PDB entry 2F3C | X-ray diffraction, 2.50 A resolution | chains E and I

[Chain E]
Molecule: Cationic trypsin
From: Bos taurus
Notes: EC 3.4.21.4
UniProt: P00760 (TRY1_BOVIN); residues 16-238 here correspond to UniProt positions 21-243 (UniProt number = residue number + 5)
Amino-acid sequence (223 residues; numbered 16 to 238; the number before each row is that of its first residue):
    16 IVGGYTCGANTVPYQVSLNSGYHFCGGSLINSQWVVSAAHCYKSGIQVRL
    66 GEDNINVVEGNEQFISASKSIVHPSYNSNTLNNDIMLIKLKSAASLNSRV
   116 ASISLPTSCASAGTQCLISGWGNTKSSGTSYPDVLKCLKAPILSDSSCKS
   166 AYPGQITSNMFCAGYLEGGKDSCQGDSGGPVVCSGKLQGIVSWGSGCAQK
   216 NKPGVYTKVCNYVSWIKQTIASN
Unresolved in the structure: 113-114
Disulfides: C22-C152, C40-C56, C124-C225, C131-C198, C163-C177, C188-C212
Ion coordination: Ca2+: E67, N69, V72, E74, E77

[Chain I]
Molecule: thrombin inhibitor infestin
From: Triatoma infestans
Amino-acid sequence (55 residues; row label = number of the first residue in the row):
     1 LEENDCACPRVLHRVCGSDGNTYSNPCTLDCAKHEGKPDLVQVHEGPCDP
    51 NDHDF
Unresolved in the structure: 1-4, 51-55
Disulfides: C6-C31, C8-C27, C16-C48

[Interface between chain E and chain I]
Contacting residue pairs (48):
  Y37(E) - L12(I)
  Y37(E) - H13(I)  hydrogen bond
  H38(E) - L12(I)
  F39(E) - V11(I)
  F39(E) - L12(I)  hydrogen bond (backbone-backbone)
  C40(E) - V11(I)  hydrophobic
  H55(E) - P9(I)
  H55(E) - R10(I)
  H55(E) - V11(I)
  K58(E) - H13(I)
  L96(E) - P9(I)  hydrophobic
  Y146(E) - L12(I)
  Y146(E) - R14(I)
  Y146(E) - S24(I)  hydrogen bond
  Q170(E) - D5(I)
  Q170(E) - A7(I)
  D186(E) - R10(I)  salt bridge
  S187(E) - R10(I)  hydrogen bond
  C188(E) - R10(I)
  Q189(E) - C8(I)
  Q189(E) - P9(I)  hydrogen bond (side chain-backbone)
  Q189(E) - R10(I)
  Q189(E) - V11(I)
  Q189(E) - S24(I)
  Q189(E) - N25(I)
  Q189(E) - T28(I)
  G190(E) - R10(I)  hydrogen bond (backbone-backbone)
  G190(E) - V11(I)
  G190(E) - L12(I)
  D191(E) - R10(I)  hydrogen bond (backbone-backbone)
  S192(E) - R10(I)  hydrogen bond (side chain-backbone)
  S192(E) - V11(I)  hydrogen bond (side chain-backbone)
  V206(E) - R10(I)
  S207(E) - P9(I)
  S207(E) - R10(I)  hydrogen bond (backbone-backbone)
  W208(E) - A7(I)  hydrophobic
  W208(E) - C8(I)
  W208(E) - P9(I)  hydrophobic
  W208(E) - R10(I)
  G209(E) - A7(I)
  G209(E) - C8(I)  hydrogen bond (backbone-backbone)
  G209(E) - R10(I)
  S210(E) - D5(I)  hydrogen bond (side chain-backbone)
  S210(E) - C6(I)  hydrogen bond (side chain-backbone)
  G211(E) - C6(I)
  G211(E) - R10(I)  hydrogen bond (backbone-side chain)
  C212(E) - R10(I)
  G219(E) - R10(I)
Also at the interface, not in a pair above, chain E (29 interface residues in all): N138, T144, P218, V220, Y221

[In short]
29 residues of chain E face 13 of chain I across their interface, with 14 hydrogen bonds and 1 salt bridge.
Among the polar pairs are D186(E)-R10(I), Y37(E)-H13(I) and Y146(E)-S24(I). E67(E), N69(E), V72(E), E74(E) and
E77(E) form the Ca2+ site.
Chain E is Cationic trypsin (Bos taurus) and chain I is thrombin inhibitor infestin (Triatoma infestans); the
structure, Crystal structure of infestin 1, a Kazal-type serineprotease inhibitor, in complex with trypsin,
was determined by X-ray diffraction (same publication as 2ERW).
